PDB entry 8RKG | X-ray diffraction, 2.90 A resolution | chains B and D of the 8 polymer chains in the assembly

Chain B (and D):
Protein: XlZPA protein
From: Xenopus laevis
Notes: chain D of this document is another copy of the same molecule, construct and numbering; everything in this record applies to it too
UniProt: A1L3D9 (A1L3D9_XENLA); residues 161-338 here = UniProt positions 161-338
Chain sequence (188 residues; numbered 161 to 348; the number before each row is that of its first residue):
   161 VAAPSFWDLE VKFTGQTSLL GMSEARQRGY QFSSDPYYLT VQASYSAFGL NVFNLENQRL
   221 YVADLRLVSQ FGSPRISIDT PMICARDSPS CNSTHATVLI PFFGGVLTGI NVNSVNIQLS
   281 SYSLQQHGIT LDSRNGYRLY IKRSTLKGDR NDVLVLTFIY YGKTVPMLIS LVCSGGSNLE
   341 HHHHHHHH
Unresolved in the structure: 161-165, 230-231, 336-348 (chain D: 161-164, 305-310, 335-348)
Disulfides: C251-C333
Glycans and other covalent adducts: N-acetylglucosamine (NAG) linked to N252
Construct notes: expression tag (339-348)

Chain B / chain D interface:
Pairs across the interface (23):
  F173(B) - K172(D)
  F173(B) - G175(D)
  F173(B) - Q176(D)
  F173(B) - T177(D)
  T174(B) - E170(D)
  T174(B) - K172(D)
  T174(B) - T177(D)
  T174(B) - R226(D)  hydrogen bond (backbone-side chain)
  G175(B) - R226(D)
  Y205(B) - Q176(D)  hydrogen bond (backbone-side chain)
  S206(B) - Q176(D)  hydrogen bond (backbone-side chain)
  A207(B) - Q176(D)  hydrogen bond (backbone-side chain)
  F208(B) - G175(D)
  G209(B) - G175(D)  hydrogen bond (backbone-backbone)
  L210(B) - Q176(D)
  L210(B) - T177(D)  hydrogen bond (backbone-backbone)
  N211(B) - T177(D)
  V212(B) - T177(D)  hydrogen bond (backbone-backbone)
  V212(B) - S178(D)
  V212(B) - L179(D)  hydrogen bond (backbone-backbone)
  F213(B) - L179(D)  hydrophobic
  N214(B) - R188(D)
  Y321(B) - R235(D)  hydrogen bond
Other interface residues (no listed pair), chain D (11 interface residues in all): E184

Summary:
14 residues of chain B face 11 of chain D across their interface; the contacts include 9 hydrogen bonds. Polar
contacts include T174(B)-R226(D), Y205(B)-Q176(D) and S206(B)-Q176(D). N-acetylglucosamine is covalently
linked to N252(B).
Chain B and chain D are both XlZPA protein (Xenopus laevis); the structure, Crystal structure of tetrameric
collagenase-cleaved Xenopus ZP2-N2N3 (cleaved xZP2-N2N3), was determined by X-ray diffraction, deposited
together with 8BQU, 8RKF, 8RKH and 8RKI.
